7VAW - chains B and G of the 12 polymer chains in the assembly; structure by electron microscopy, 2.70 A resolution.

[Chain B]
Name: V-type ATP synthase alpha chain
Source organism: Thermus thermophilus HB8
Notes: EC 7.1.2.2
Reference sequence: Q56403 (VATA_THET8); residues 1-578 here = UniProt positions 1-578
Sequence (578 residues; each row starts with the number of its first residue):
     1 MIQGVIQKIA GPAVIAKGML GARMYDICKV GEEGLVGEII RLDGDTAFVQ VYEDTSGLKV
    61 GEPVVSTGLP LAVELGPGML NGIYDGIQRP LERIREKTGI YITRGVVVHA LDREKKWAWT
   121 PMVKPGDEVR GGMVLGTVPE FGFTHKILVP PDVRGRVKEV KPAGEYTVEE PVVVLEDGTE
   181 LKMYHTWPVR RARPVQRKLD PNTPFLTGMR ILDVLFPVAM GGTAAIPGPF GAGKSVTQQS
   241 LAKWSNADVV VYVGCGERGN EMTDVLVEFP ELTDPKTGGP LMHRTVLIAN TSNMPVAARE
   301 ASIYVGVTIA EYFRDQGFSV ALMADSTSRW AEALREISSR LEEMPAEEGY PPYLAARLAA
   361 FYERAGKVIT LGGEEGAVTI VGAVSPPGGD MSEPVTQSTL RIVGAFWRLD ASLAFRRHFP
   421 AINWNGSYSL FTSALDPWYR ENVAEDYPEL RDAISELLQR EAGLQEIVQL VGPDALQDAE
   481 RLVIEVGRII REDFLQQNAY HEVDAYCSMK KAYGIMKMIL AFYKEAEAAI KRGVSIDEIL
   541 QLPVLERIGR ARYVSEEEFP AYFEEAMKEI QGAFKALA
Sequence notes: conflict Ala-232 (Ser in Q56403), Ser-235 (Thr in Q56403)
Small-molecule neighbours: ATP-gamma-S (AGS; phosphothiophosphoric acid-adenylate ester): Pro-229, Phe-230, Gly-231, Ala-232, Gly-233, Lys-234, Ser-235, Val-236, Glu-261, Phe-419, Pro-420, Gln-497, Asn-498, Ala-499, Tyr-500

[Chain G]
Name: V-type ATP synthase subunit D
Source organism: Thermus thermophilus HB8
Reference sequence: O87880 (VATD_THET8); numbering as in UniProt (aligned over 1-223)
Sequence (223 residues; each row starts with the number of its first residue):
     1 MSQVSPTRMN LLQRRGQLRL AQKGVDLLKK KRDALVAEFF GLVREAMEAR KALDQAAKEA
    61 YAALLLAQAF DGPEVVAGAA LGVPPLEGVE AEVENVWGSK VPRLKATFPD GALLSPVGTP
   121 AYTLEASRAF RRYAEALIRV ANTETRLKKI GEEIKKTTRR VNALEQVVIP GIRAQIRFIQ
   181 QVLEQRERED TFRLKRIKGK IEAREAEEEG GRPNPQVEIG AGL
Disordered / not traced: 1-3, 210-223

[How chain B and chain G interact]
Pairs across the interface (9):
  Glu-342(B) with Lys-195(G), hydrogen bond (backbone-side chain); Lys-198(G), salt bridge
  Met-344(B) with Arg-188(G); Phe-192(G), hydrophobic
  Ala-346(B) with Arg-188(G), hydrogen bond (backbone-side chain)
  Glu-347(B) with Glu-184(G)
  Glu-348(B) with Glu-184(G), hydrogen bond (backbone-side chain)
  Leu-470(B) with Val-36(G)
  Val-471(B) with Phe-40(G), hydrophobic
Also at the interface, not in a pair above, chain B (9 interface residues in all): Pro-345, Gln-469
Also at the interface, not in a pair above, chain G (11 interface residues in all): Lys-29, Arg-32, Asp-33, Thr-191

[Overview]
9 residues of chain B face 11 of chain G across their interface; the contacts include 3 hydrogen bonds and 1
salt bridge. Among the polar pairs are Glu-342(B)/Lys-198(G), Glu-342(B)/Lys-195(G) and Ala-346(B)/Arg-188(G).
Ligands of chain B: ATP-gamma-S.
Here chain B is V-type ATP synthase alpha chain and chain G is V-type ATP synthase subunit D, both from
Thermus thermophilus HB8. Entry 7VAW (V1EG domain of V/A-ATPase from Thermus thermophilus at saturated
ATP-gamma-S condition, state1-1) was determined by electron microscopy together with 7VAI, 7VAJ, 7VAK, 7VAL,
7VAM, 7VAN and 11 further entries from the same study.
